PDB entry 9G2X | electron microscopy, 2.85 A resolution | chains A and B

== Chain A ==
Name: Mycobactin import ATP-binding/permease protein IrtA
Source organism: Mycolicibacterium thermoresistibile ATCC 19527
Notes: EC 7.2.2.-
UniProtKB: G7CBF5 (IRTA_MYCT3); numbering as in UniProt (aligned over 315-908)
Sequence (595 residues; numbered 314 to 908; the number before each row is that of its first residue):
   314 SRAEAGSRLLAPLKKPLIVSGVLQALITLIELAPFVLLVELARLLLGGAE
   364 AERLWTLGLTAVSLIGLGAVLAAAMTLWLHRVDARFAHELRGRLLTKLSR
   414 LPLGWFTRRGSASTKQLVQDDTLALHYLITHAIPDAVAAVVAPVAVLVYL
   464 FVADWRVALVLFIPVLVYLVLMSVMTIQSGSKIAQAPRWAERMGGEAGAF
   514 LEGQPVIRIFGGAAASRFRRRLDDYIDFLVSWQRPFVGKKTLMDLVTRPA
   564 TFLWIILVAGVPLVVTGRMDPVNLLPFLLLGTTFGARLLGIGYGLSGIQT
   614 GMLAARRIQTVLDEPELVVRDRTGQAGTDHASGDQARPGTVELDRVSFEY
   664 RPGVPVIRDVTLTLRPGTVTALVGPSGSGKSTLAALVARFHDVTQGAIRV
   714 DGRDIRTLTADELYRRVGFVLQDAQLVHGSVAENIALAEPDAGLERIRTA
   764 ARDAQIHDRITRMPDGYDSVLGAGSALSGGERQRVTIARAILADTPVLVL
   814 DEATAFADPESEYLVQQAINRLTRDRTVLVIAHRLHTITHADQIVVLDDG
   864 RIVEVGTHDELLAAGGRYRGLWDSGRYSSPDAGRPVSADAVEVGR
Unresolved in the structure: 314-315, 637-649, 891-908
Sequence notes: expression tag (314)
Metal / ion sites: Zn2+: His393, His439, His444; Mg2+: Ser694, Gln735 (together with ATP)
Small-molecule neighbours:
  - ATP (adenosine-5'-triphosphate), molecule 1: Thr420, Tyr663, Arg664, Val669, Pro688, Ser689, Gly690, Ser691, Gly692, Lys693, Ser694, Thr695, Gln735, His846
  - ATP, molecule 2: Arg772, Gly787, Ser788, Ala789, Leu790, Ser791, Gly792, Gly793, Glu794, Phe819

== Chain B ==
Name: Mycobactin import ATP-binding/permease protein IrtB
Source organism: Mycolicibacterium thermoresistibile ATCC 19527
Notes: EC 7.2.2.-
UniProtKB: G7CBF6 (IRTB_MYCT3); residues 1-579 here = UniProt positions 1-579
Sequence (586 residues; each row starts with the number of its first residue):
     1 MIRTLLRLVPAEKRGAVAGYAVLTLLSVLLRAVGAVLLIPLLAALFSDTP
    51 SDAWLWLGWLTAVTLAGWVTDTNTARLGFDLGFAVLSRTQHDMADRLPNV
   101 AMSWFTPDNTATARQAIAATGPELAGLVVNLLTPLIGAALLPAAIGVALL
   151 FVSVPLGLAALAGVAVLFGALALSGRLSRAADKVAGETNSAFTERIIEFA
   201 RTQQALRAARRVEPARSQVGSALAAQHGAGLRLLTMQIPGQVLFSLAGQV
   251 ALIGFAGMAVWLTVRGQLGVPEAIALIVVLVRYLEPFAAIADLAPALETT
   301 RATLNRIQAVLDAPTLPAGRRRLDRTGAAPSIEFDDVRFSYGDEVVLDGV
   351 SFTLRPGNTTAIVGPSGSGKTTILSLIAGLQQPASGRVLLDGVDVTTLDP
   401 EARRAAVSVVFQHPYLFDGTLRDNVLVGDPEADPDDVTAAMRLARVDELL
   451 DRLPDGDATVVGEGGTALSGGERQRVSIARALLKPAPVLLVDEATSALDN
   501 ANEAAVVDALTADPRPRTRVIVAHRLASIRHADRVLFVEAGRVVEDGAID
   551 ELLAAGGRFAQFWAQQQAASEWAIGSTARALEVLFQ
Unresolved in the structure: 1, 566-586
Sequence notes: expression tag (580-586)
Metal / ion sites: Mg2+: Thr371, Gln412 (together with ATP)
Small-molecule neighbours:
  - ATP (adenosine-5'-triphosphate), molecule 1: Tyr341, Glu344, Val346, Pro365, Ser366, Gly367, Ser368, Gly369, Lys370, Thr371, Thr372, Gln412, His524
  - ATP, molecule 2: Arg452, Leu453, Thr466, Ala467, Leu468, Ser469, Gly470, Gly471, Glu472, Ala497
What the authors report for this chain:
  - mutagenesis - Q249A, Q249F, Q249L, A256F, A256L, A256R: increased catalytic activity
  - mutagenesis - Q249R: unchanged catalytic activity

== How chain A and chain B interact ==
Pairs across the interface - 235 pairs, chain A then chain B:
  Phe348(A) - Val281(B)  hydrophobic
  Ala355(A) - Ile274(B)
  Leu359(A) - Phe46(B)  hydrophobic
  Leu359(A) - Ile274(B)  hydrophobic
  Val375(A) - Gln249(B)  hydrogen bond (backbone-side chain)
  Ile378(A) - Gln249(B)
  Ile378(A) - Leu252(B)  hydrophobic
  Gly379(A) - Gln249(B)
  Leu390(A) - Leu234(B)
  Leu390(A) - Ile238(B)  hydrophobic
  His393(A) - Leu234(B)
  Ala397(A) - His227(B)  hydrogen bond (backbone-side chain)
  Arg398(A) - His227(B)
  His401(A) - Leu223(B)
  His401(A) - His227(B)
  Arg404(A) - Leu223(B)
  Arg404(A) - Gln226(B)  hydrogen bond
  Gly405(A) - Pro214(B)
  Gly405(A) - Leu223(B)
  Leu408(A) - Val219(B)  hydrophobic
  Leu408(A) - Leu223(B)  hydrophobic
  Thr409(A) - Pro214(B)
  Leu411(A) - Phe199(B)  hydrophobic
  Leu411(A) - Gln203(B)
  Leu411(A) - Arg207(B)  hydrogen bond (backbone-side chain)
  Ser412(A) - Arg207(B)
  Ser412(A) - Val212(B)  hydrogen bond (side chain-backbone)
  Ser412(A) - Glu213(B)  hydrogen bond
  Leu414(A) - Arg207(B)  hydrogen bond (backbone-side chain)
  Leu416(A) - Gln203(B)
  Leu416(A) - Gln204(B)
  Leu416(A) - Arg207(B)
  Phe419(A) - Ala200(B)
  Phe419(A) - Gln203(B)
  Phe419(A) - Arg207(B)
  Thr420(A) - Thr466(B)
  Gly423(A) - Glu463(B)
  Ser424(A) - Ile197(B)
  Ser424(A) - Ala200(B)
  Ser424(A) - Arg201(B)  hydrogen bond
  Ser424(A) - Glu463(B)  hydrogen bond
  Thr427(A) - Ile196(B)
  Thr427(A) - Ala200(B)
  Lys428(A) - Thr193(B)
  Lys428(A) - Ile196(B)
  Lys428(A) - Ile197(B)
  Val431(A) - Phe192(B)  hydrophobic
  Val431(A) - Ile196(B)  hydrophobic
  Gln432(A) - Asn189(B)  hydrogen bond
  Gln432(A) - Phe192(B)
  Gln432(A) - Thr193(B)  hydrogen bond
  Gln432(A) - Ile196(B)
  Ala510(A) - Ile117(B)  hydrophobic
  Ala512(A) - Tyr415(B)
  Ala512(A) - Phe417(B)
  Phe513(A) - Ala94(B)
  Phe513(A) - Leu97(B)  hydrophobic
  Phe513(A) - Pro98(B)  hydrophobic
  Leu514(A) - Phe105(B)  hydrophobic
  Leu514(A) - Ala113(B)  hydrophobic
  Leu514(A) - Arg114(B)
  Glu515(A) - Arg201(B)  salt bridge
  Glu515(A) - Tyr415(B)  hydrogen bond
  Gly516(A) - Tyr415(B)
  Gly516(A) - Phe417(B)
  Gln517(A) - Pro98(B)
  Pro518(A) - Leu380(B)
  Pro518(A) - Phe411(B)
  Val519(A) - Phe411(B)  hydrophobic
  Val519(A) - Phe417(B)  hydrophobic
  Val519(A) - Arg480(B)
  Ile520(A) - Phe417(B)  hydrophobic
  Arg521(A) - Leu97(B)  hydrogen bond (side chain-backbone)
  Arg521(A) - Pro98(B)  hydrogen bond (side chain-backbone)
  Arg521(A) - Val100(B)  hydrogen bond (side chain-backbone)
  Arg521(A) - Met102(B)
  Arg521(A) - Leu380(B)
  Arg521(A) - Arg404(B)
  Ile522(A) - Ala378(B)  hydrophobic
  Ile522(A) - Leu380(B)  hydrophobic
  Ile522(A) - Arg404(B)
  Ile522(A) - Val407(B)
  Ile522(A) - Val409(B)  hydrophobic
  Ile522(A) - Phe411(B)  hydrophobic
  Ile522(A) - Lys484(B)  hydrogen bond (backbone-side chain)
  Phe523(A) - Ser408(B)
  Phe523(A) - Val409(B)
  Phe523(A) - Val427(B)  hydrophobic
  Phe523(A) - Gly428(B)
  Phe523(A) - Arg480(B)
  Phe523(A) - Lys484(B)
  Gly525(A) - Arg404(B)
  Ala526(A) - Ala94(B)
  Ala526(A) - Pro98(B)  hydrophobic
  Arg530(A) - Phe417(B)
  Arg530(A) - Asp418(B)  hydrogen bond (side chain-backbone)
  Arg530(A) - Gly419(B)
  Arg530(A) - Asp423(B)
  Phe531(A) - Ala94(B)  hydrophobic
  Phe531(A) - Ile117(B)  hydrophobic
  Arg532(A) - Ala94(B)
  Arg532(A) - Asp95(B)  salt bridge
  Leu535(A) - Gln90(B)
  Leu535(A) - His91(B)
  Leu535(A) - Ala94(B)  hydrophobic
  Asp536(A) - His91(B)  salt bridge
  Tyr538(A) - Thr120(B)
  Tyr538(A) - Gly121(B)
  Ile539(A) - His91(B)
  Leu542(A) - Phe83(B)
  Leu542(A) - Thr120(B)
  Leu542(A) - Pro122(B)
  Val543(A) - Phe83(B)  hydrophobic
  Trp545(A) - Pro122(B)  hydrophobic
  Gln546(A) - Phe79(B)
  Gln546(A) - Phe83(B)
  Gln546(A) - Pro122(B)
  Arg547(A) - Phe79(B)
  Val550(A) - Val129(B)  hydrophobic
  Lys553(A) - Asn130(B)
  Thr554(A) - Ala75(B)
  Leu558(A) - Trp68(B)
  Leu558(A) - Asp71(B)
  Leu558(A) - Thr72(B)
  Arg561(A) - Arg31(B)
  Arg561(A) - Asp71(B)  salt bridge
  Pro562(A) - Arg282(B)
  Pro562(A) - Glu285(B)
  Thr564(A) - Trp68(B)  hydrogen bond
  Trp567(A) - Thr61(B)  hydrogen bond
  Trp567(A) - Thr64(B)
  Trp567(A) - Trp68(B)  hydrophobic
  Leu570(A) - Leu38(B)  hydrophobic
  Leu570(A) - Leu41(B)  hydrophobic
  Leu570(A) - Leu60(B)  hydrophobic
  Val574(A) - Trp54(B)  hydrophobic
  Val574(A) - Leu57(B)  hydrophobic
  Pro575(A) - Trp54(B)  hydrophobic
  Val577(A) - Leu45(B)  hydrophobic
  Val578(A) - Pro50(B)
  Val578(A) - Trp54(B)
  Pro584(A) - Phe46(B)
  Leu587(A) - Leu45(B)  hydrophobic
  Leu588(A) - Ile274(B)  hydrophobic
  Leu591(A) - Leu42(B)  hydrophobic
  Leu591(A) - Val278(B)
  Leu592(A) - Ile277(B)  hydrophobic
  Leu592(A) - Val278(B)  hydrophobic
  Thr595(A) - Arg282(B)  hydrogen bond
  Thr595(A) - Glu285(B)
  Leu630(A) - Arg207(B)
  Val667(A) - Pro454(B)  hydrophobic
  Gly687(A) - Asp499(B)
  Pro688(A) - Asp499(B)
  Ser689(A) - Arg452(B)  hydrogen bond (backbone-side chain)
  Ser689(A) - Arg475(B)
  Ser689(A) - Ala497(B)  hydrogen bond (side chain-backbone)
  Ser689(A) - Leu498(B)
  Ser689(A) - Asp499(B)  hydrogen bond (backbone-side chain)
  Gly690(A) - Arg452(B)  hydrogen bond (backbone-side chain)
  Gly690(A) - Glu472(B)
  Phe703(A) - Gln204(B)
  Asp724(A) - Arg210(B)
  Tyr727(A) - Arg207(B)
  Tyr727(A) - Ala208(B)
  Tyr727(A) - Arg210(B)
  Arg728(A) - Arg210(B)
  Leu734(A) - Gln204(B)
  Leu734(A) - Ala205(B)
  Gln735(A) - Gly470(B)
  Asp736(A) - Arg473(B)  salt bridge
  Gln738(A) - Arg201(B)
  Gln738(A) - Thr202(B)
  Gln738(A) - Gln204(B)
  Gln738(A) - Ala205(B)
  Val740(A) - Glu198(B)
  Val740(A) - Gln218(B)
  His741(A) - Pro107(B)
  His741(A) - Arg195(B)  hydrogen bond (backbone-side chain)
  His741(A) - Glu198(B)  hydrogen bond (backbone-side chain)
  His741(A) - Gln218(B)
  Glu746(A) - Gln218(B)  hydrogen bond
  Ala749(A) - Arg211(B)
  Leu750(A) - Ala205(B)
  Leu750(A) - Ala209(B)
  Leu750(A) - Arg211(B)
  Ala751(A) - Ala209(B)
  Ala751(A) - Arg210(B)  hydrogen bond (backbone-side chain)
  Ala751(A) - Arg216(B)
  Glu752(A) - Arg210(B)  salt bridge
  Pro753(A) - Arg211(B)
  Arg772(A) - Glu344(B)  salt bridge
  Ala786(A) - Phe105(B)
  Ala786(A) - Thr106(B)
  Ala786(A) - Pro107(B)
  Gly787(A) - Phe105(B)
  Ser791(A) - Ser366(B)
  Ser791(A) - Gly367(B)
  Gly792(A) - Gln412(B)
  Gly792(A) - His413(B)
  Gly793(A) - Ser366(B)
  Glu794(A) - Ser366(B)
  Glu794(A) - Gly367(B)
  Arg797(A) - Ser366(B)
  Arg802(A) - Ala205(B)
  Ala818(A) - Ser496(B)
  Ala818(A) - Arg525(B)  hydrogen bond (backbone-side chain)
  Phe819(A) - Gln412(B)
  Phe819(A) - His413(B)
  Phe819(A) - Ser496(B)
  Phe819(A) - His524(B)
  Asp821(A) - Pro365(B)
  Asp821(A) - Ser366(B)  hydrogen bond (side chain-backbone)
  Asp821(A) - Phe562(B)
  Pro822(A) - His524(B)
  Pro822(A) - Phe562(B)
  Pro822(A) - Gln565(B)
  Glu823(A) - Gln561(B)
  Glu823(A) - Phe562(B)
  Glu823(A) - Gln565(B)
  His846(A) - Ala497(B)
  His846(A) - Leu498(B)
  His846(A) - Asp499(B)
  His846(A) - Asn500(B)  hydrogen bond (backbone-side chain)
  Arg847(A) - Thr495(B)  hydrogen bond (side chain-backbone)
  Arg847(A) - Leu498(B)  hydrogen bond (side chain-backbone)
  Arg847(A) - Asn500(B)
  Arg847(A) - Glu503(B)  salt bridge
  Leu884(A) - Asp499(B)
  Leu884(A) - Asn500(B)
  Ser887(A) - Asn500(B)
  Ser887(A) - Ala501(B)
  Ser887(A) - Ala504(B)
  Gly888(A) - Asn500(B)
  Gly888(A) - Glu503(B)
Other interface residues (no listed pair), chain A (137 interface residues in all): Leu351, Leu358, Ala382, Ala386, Arg394, Arg413, Ala425, Met506, Gly511, Gly524, Leu566, Val571, Val585, Leu739, Gly785, Ser788, Arg795, Glu815, Ala820, Tyr826, Leu848, Trp885, Tyr890
Other interface residues (no listed pair), chain B (143 interface residues in all): Ser51, Ala53, Asp80, Leu86, Ser87, Asn99, Ala101, Thr110, Leu206, Gly220, Ala224, Leu231, Gln241, Ser245, Ile253, Val270, Ala467, Ser469, Ala481, Glu493, Asn502, Ala527, Arg530, Trp563

== In short ==
The interface between chain A and chain B involves 137 residues on one side and 143 on the other, with 33
hydrogen bonds and 8 salt bridges. Among the polar pairs are Glu515(A)-Arg201(B), Arg532(A)-Asp95(B) and
Asp536(A)-His91(B). From the paper: Q249A, Q249F and Q249L of chain B, among others, increase catalytic
activity; Q249R of chain B leaves catalytic activity unchanged; 7 substitutions were tested in all.
Here chain A is Mycobactin import ATP-binding/permease protein IrtA and chain B is Mycobactin import
ATP-binding/permease protein IrtB, both from Mycolicibacterium thermoresistibile ATCC 19527. Entry 9G2X
(Cryo-EM structure of IrtAB in outward-occluded state in presence of mycobactin under turnover conditions in
LMNG) was determined by electron microscopy together with 9FW3, 9FXC, 9G2K, 9G2L, 9G2M, 9G2S and 7 further
entries from the same study.
